PDB entry 8HT9 | X-ray diffraction, 2.20 A resolution | chains A and B of the 3 polymer chains in the assembly

# Chain A
Name: Ig-like domain-containing protein
Organism: Myotis lucifugus
UniProtKB: G1PNR4 (G1PNR4_MYOLU); residues 1-280 here correspond to UniProt positions 22-301 (UniProt number = residue number + 21)
Sequence (280 residues; each row starts with the number of its first residue):
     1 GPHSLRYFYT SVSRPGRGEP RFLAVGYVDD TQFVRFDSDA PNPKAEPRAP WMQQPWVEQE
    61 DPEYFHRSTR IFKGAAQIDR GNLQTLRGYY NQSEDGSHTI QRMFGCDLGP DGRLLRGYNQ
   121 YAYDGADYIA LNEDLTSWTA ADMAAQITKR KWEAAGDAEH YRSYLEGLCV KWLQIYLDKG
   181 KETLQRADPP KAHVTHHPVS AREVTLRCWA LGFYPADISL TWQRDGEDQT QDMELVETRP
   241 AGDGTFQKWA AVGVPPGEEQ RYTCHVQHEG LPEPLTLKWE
Cystine bridges: Cys106-Cys169, Cys208-Cys264
From the paper describing this entry:
  - contacts within the chain: Asp61-Arg67 (salt bridge)

# Chain B
Name: Beta-2-microglobulin
Organism: Pteropus alecto
UniProtKB: L5K3Y9 (L5K3Y9_PTEAL); residues 4-95 here correspond to UniProt positions 187-278 (UniProt number = residue number + 183)
Sequence (98 residues; numbered 1 to 98; the number before each row is that of its first residue):
     1 EPRTPKIQVY SRHPAENGKP NYLNCYVYGF HPPQIEIDLL KNGQKMKTEQ SDLSFSKDWS
    61 FYLLVHTDFT PSTVDEYSCR VNHSSLAAPH MVKWDRNN
Differences from the reference sequence: expression tag (1-3, 96-98)
Cystine bridges: Cys25-Cys79

# How chain A and chain B interact
Pairs across the interface (54):
  Phe8(A) - Ser54(B)
  Phe8(A) - Phe55(B)
  Tyr9(A) - Phe55(B)
  Thr10(A) - Leu53(B)
  Thr10(A) - Phe55(B)
  Thr10(A) - Phe61(B)
  Val12(A) - Pro33(B)  hydrophobic
  Val12(A) - Gln34(B)
  Leu23(A) - Leu53(B)  hydrophobic
  Val25(A) - Asp52(B)
  Val25(A) - Leu53(B)
  Val25(A) - Ser54(B)
  Tyr27(A) - Ser54(B)
  Tyr27(A) - Tyr62(B)  hydrogen bond
  Gln32(A) - Asp52(B)
  Arg35(A) - Asp52(B)  salt bridge
  Arg48(A) - Asp52(B)  salt bridge
  Thr99(A) - Pro33(B)
  Gln101(A) - His31(B)
  Gln101(A) - Phe55(B)
  Gln101(A) - Trp59(B)  hydrogen bond (side chain-backbone)
  Gln101(A) - Phe61(B)
  Arg102(A) - Phe55(B)
  Gln120(A) - Trp59(B)
  Tyr121(A) - Trp59(B)
  Ala122(A) - Trp59(B)  hydrophobic
  Asp124(A) - Glu1(B)
  Asp124(A) - His31(B)
  Gly125(A) - Arg3(B)  hydrogen bond (backbone-side chain)
  Gly125(A) - His31(B)  hydrogen bond (backbone-side chain)
  Asp127(A) - Trp59(B)  hydrogen bond
  His197(A) - Asn97(B)
  Arg207(A) - Asn97(B)  hydrogen bond (side chain-backbone)
  Trp209(A) - Asn97(B)
  Trp209(A) - Asn98(B)
  Val236(A) - Gln8(B)
  Glu237(A) - Gln8(B)  hydrogen bond (backbone-side chain)
  Glu237(A) - Tyr28(B)
  Thr238(A) - Tyr26(B)
  Arg239(A) - Gln8(B)  hydrogen bond
  Arg239(A) - Tyr10(B)
  Arg239(A) - Tyr26(B)
  Arg239(A) - Asn98(B)  hydrogen bond (side chain-backbone)
  Pro240(A) - Tyr10(B)  hydrogen bond (backbone-side chain)
  Pro240(A) - Asn24(B)
  Pro240(A) - Tyr26(B)
  Pro240(A) - Leu64(B)  hydrophobic
  Ala241(A) - Arg12(B)  hydrogen bond (backbone-side chain)
  Ala241(A) - Asn24(B)  hydrogen bond (backbone-side chain)
  Gly242(A) - Arg12(B)  hydrogen bond (backbone-side chain)
  Asp243(A) - Arg12(B)
  Gln247(A) - Tyr10(B)
  Gln247(A) - Arg12(B)  hydrogen bond (side chain-backbone)
  Trp249(A) - Asn98(B)
Interface residues without a listed pair, chain A (33 interface residues in all): Met103
Interface residues without a listed pair, chain B (24 interface residues in all): Ser11, Pro32, Asp58

# In short
Chain A and chain B form an interface of 33 and 24 residues respectively; the contacts include 14 hydrogen
bonds and 2 salt bridges. Among the polar pairs are Arg35(A)-Asp52(B), Arg48(A)-Asp52(B) and
Tyr27(A)-Tyr62(B). From the paper: contacts within the chain involving Asp61(A) and Arg67(A).
Here chain A is Ig-like domain-containing protein (Myotis lucifugus) and chain B is Beta-2-microglobulin
(Pteropus alecto). Entry 8HT9 (Crystal structure of bat MHC class I mylu-B-67 for 2.2 angstrom) was determined
by X-ray diffraction, deposited together with 8HSM, 8HSO, 8HSW and 8HT1.
